PDB entry 7W0A | electron microscopy, 3.12 A resolution | chains A and E of the 8 polymer chains in the assembly

# Chain A (and E)
Molecule: Dicer-2, isoform A
Organism: Drosophila melanogaster
Notes: EC 3.1.21.1, 3.1.26.-, 3.1.26.3, 3.6.1.3; chain E of this document is another copy of the same molecule, construct and numbering; everything in this record applies to it too
UniProt: A1ZAW0 (A1ZAW0_DROME); numbering as in UniProt (aligned over 1-1722)
Amino-acid sequence (1722 residues; row label = number of the first residue in the row):
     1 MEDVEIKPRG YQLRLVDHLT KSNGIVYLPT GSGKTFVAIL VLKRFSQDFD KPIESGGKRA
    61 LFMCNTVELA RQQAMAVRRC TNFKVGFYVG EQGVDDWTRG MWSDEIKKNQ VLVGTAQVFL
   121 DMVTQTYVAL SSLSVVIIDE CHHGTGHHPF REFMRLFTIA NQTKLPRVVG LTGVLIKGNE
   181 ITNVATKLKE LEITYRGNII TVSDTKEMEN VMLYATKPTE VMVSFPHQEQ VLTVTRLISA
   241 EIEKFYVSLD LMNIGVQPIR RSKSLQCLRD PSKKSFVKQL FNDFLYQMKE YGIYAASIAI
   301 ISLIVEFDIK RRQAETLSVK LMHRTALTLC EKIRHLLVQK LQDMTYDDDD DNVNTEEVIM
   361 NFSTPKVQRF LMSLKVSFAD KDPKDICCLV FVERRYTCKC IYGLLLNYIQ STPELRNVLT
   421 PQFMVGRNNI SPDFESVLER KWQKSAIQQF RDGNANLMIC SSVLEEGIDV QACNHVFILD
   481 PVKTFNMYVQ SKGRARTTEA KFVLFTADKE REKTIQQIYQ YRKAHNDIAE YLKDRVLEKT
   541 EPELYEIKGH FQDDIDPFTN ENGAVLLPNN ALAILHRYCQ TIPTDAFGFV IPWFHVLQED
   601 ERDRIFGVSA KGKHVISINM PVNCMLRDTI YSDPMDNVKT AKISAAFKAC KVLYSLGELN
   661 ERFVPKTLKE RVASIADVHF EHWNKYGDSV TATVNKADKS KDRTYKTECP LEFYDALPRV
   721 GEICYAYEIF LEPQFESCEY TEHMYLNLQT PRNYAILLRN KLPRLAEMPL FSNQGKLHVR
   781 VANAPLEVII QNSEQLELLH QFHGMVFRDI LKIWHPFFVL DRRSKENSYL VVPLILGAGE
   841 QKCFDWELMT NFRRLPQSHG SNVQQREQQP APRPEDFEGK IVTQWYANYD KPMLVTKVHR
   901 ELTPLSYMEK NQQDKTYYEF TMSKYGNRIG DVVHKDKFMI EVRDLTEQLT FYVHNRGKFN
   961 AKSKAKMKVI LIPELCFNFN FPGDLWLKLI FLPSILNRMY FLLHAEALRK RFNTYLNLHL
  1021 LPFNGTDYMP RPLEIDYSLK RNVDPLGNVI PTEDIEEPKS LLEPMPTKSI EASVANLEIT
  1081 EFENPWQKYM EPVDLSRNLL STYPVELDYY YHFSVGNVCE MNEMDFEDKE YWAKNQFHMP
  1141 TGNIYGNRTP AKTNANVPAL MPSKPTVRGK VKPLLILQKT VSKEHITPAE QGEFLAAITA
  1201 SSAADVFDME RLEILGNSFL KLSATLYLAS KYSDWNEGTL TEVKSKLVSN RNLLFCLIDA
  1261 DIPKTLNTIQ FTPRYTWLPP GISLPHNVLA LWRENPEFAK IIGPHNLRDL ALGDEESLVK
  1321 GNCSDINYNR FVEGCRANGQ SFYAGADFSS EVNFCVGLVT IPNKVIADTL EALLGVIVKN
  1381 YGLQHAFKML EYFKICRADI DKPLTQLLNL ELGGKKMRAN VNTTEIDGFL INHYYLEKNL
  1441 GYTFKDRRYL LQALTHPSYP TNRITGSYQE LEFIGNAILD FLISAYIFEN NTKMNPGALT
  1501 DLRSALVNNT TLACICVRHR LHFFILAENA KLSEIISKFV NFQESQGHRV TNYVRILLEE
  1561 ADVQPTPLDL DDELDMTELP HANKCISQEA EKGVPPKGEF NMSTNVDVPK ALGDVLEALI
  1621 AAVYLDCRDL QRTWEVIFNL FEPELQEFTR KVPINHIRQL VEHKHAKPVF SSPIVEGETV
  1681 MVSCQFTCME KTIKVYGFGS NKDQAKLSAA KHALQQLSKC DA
Unresolved in the structure: 1, 1043-1168, 1555-1604, 1656-1722
Sequence notes: engineered mutation Asn1217 (Asp in A1ZAW0), Asn1476 (Asp in A1ZAW0)
What the authors report for this chain:
  - binding site for the 31-nt RNA strand: Lys310, Gln580, Lys642
  - mutagenesis - D1217N/D1476N: abolished catalytic activity

# How chain A and chain E interact
Pairs across the interface (94; chain A residue first):
  Asp3(A) - Arg1336(E)  salt bridge
  Val4(A) - Glu1297(E)
  Val4(A) - Phe1298(E)
  Val4(A) - Arg1336(E)
  Arg9(A) - Glu1333(E)  salt bridge
  Arg9(A) - Arg1336(E)
  Ser32(A) - Gln1340(E)
  Thr35(A) - Gln1340(E)
  Phe36(A) - Gln1340(E)
  Arg79(A) - Gln1340(E)  hydrogen bond (side chain-backbone)
  Arg79(A) - Ser1341(E)  hydrogen bond (side chain-backbone)
  Arg79(A) - Phe1342(E)
  Arg79(A) - Ala1344(E)
  Cys80(A) - Gln1340(E)
  Met212(A) - Arg1330(E)  hydrogen bond (backbone-side chain)
  Leu213(A) - Asn1329(E)
  Leu213(A) - Arg1330(E)
  Leu213(A) - Glu1333(E)
  Ala215(A) - Arg1330(E)  hydrogen bond (backbone-side chain)
  Thr216(A) - Arg1330(E)  hydrogen bond
  Glu357(A) - Lys924(E)
  Lys375(A) - Asn888(E)  hydrogen bond (side chain-backbone)
  Asp380(A) - Lys812(E)
  Asp380(A) - Lys891(E)  salt bridge
  Asp380(A) - Arg1274(E)
  Asp382(A) - His815(E)  salt bridge
  Asp382(A) - Tyr1275(E)
  Pro383(A) - Tyr1275(E)
  Lys384(A) - Arg1308(E)  hydrogen bond (backbone-side chain)
  Lys384(A) - Glu1351(E)
  Lys384(A) - Phe1354(E)
  Asp385(A) - His815(E)
  Asp385(A) - Pro816(E)
  Cys387(A) - Arg1308(E)
  Pro413(A) - Tyr889(E)  hydrophobic
  Glu414(A) - Lys891(E)
  Asn417(A) - Tyr1275(E)
  Arg451(A) - Phe1342(E)
  Arg451(A) - Tyr1343(E)  hydrogen bond (backbone-side chain)
  Asp469(A) - Phe1342(E)
  Gln471(A) - Arg1308(E)
  Gln471(A) - Tyr1343(E)
  Asn474(A) - Arg1308(E)
  Arg496(A) - Arg1330(E)  hydrogen bond (backbone-side chain)
  Thr497(A) - Asp1309(E)  hydrogen bond
  Thr498(A) - Asp1309(E)
  Thr498(A) - Asn1327(E)
  Thr498(A) - Arg1330(E)  hydrogen bond
  Lys812(A) - Asp380(E)
  His815(A) - Asp382(E)  salt bridge
  His815(A) - Asp385(E)
  Pro816(A) - Asp385(E)
  Asn888(A) - Lys375(E)  hydrogen bond (backbone-side chain)
  Tyr889(A) - Pro413(E)  hydrophobic
  Lys891(A) - Asp380(E)  salt bridge
  Lys891(A) - Glu414(E)
  Lys924(A) - Glu357(E)
  Arg1274(A) - Asp380(E)
  Tyr1275(A) - Asp382(E)
  Tyr1275(A) - Pro383(E)
  Tyr1275(A) - Asn417(E)
  Glu1297(A) - Val4(E)
  Phe1298(A) - Val4(E)
  Arg1308(A) - Lys384(E)  hydrogen bond (side chain-backbone)
  Arg1308(A) - Cys387(E)
  Arg1308(A) - Gln471(E)
  Arg1308(A) - Asn474(E)
  Asp1309(A) - Thr497(E)  hydrogen bond
  Asp1309(A) - Thr498(E)
  Asn1327(A) - Thr498(E)
  Asn1329(A) - Leu213(E)
  Arg1330(A) - Met212(E)  hydrogen bond (side chain-backbone)
  Arg1330(A) - Leu213(E)
  Arg1330(A) - Ala215(E)  hydrogen bond (side chain-backbone)
  Arg1330(A) - Thr216(E)  hydrogen bond
  Arg1330(A) - Arg496(E)  hydrogen bond (side chain-backbone)
  Arg1330(A) - Thr498(E)  hydrogen bond
  Glu1333(A) - Arg9(E)  salt bridge
  Glu1333(A) - Leu213(E)
  Arg1336(A) - Asp3(E)  salt bridge
  Arg1336(A) - Val4(E)
  Arg1336(A) - Arg9(E)
  Gln1340(A) - Thr35(E)
  Gln1340(A) - Arg79(E)  hydrogen bond (backbone-side chain)
  Gln1340(A) - Cys80(E)
  Ser1341(A) - Arg79(E)  hydrogen bond (backbone-side chain)
  Phe1342(A) - Arg79(E)
  Phe1342(A) - Arg451(E)
  Phe1342(A) - Asp469(E)
  Tyr1343(A) - Arg451(E)  hydrogen bond (side chain-backbone)
  Tyr1343(A) - Gln471(E)
  Ala1344(A) - Arg79(E)
  Glu1351(A) - Lys384(E)
  Phe1354(A) - Lys384(E)
Other interface residues (no listed pair), chain A (71 interface residues in all): Glu2, Glu5, Ile39, Tyr214, Asp350, Glu356, Ile386, Val470, Ala472, Phe817, Met967, Thr1276, Leu1291, Asn1295, Ala1337, Gly1339
Other interface residues (no listed pair), chain E (71 interface residues in all): Glu2, Glu5, Ser32, Phe36, Ile39, Tyr214, Asp350, Glu356, Ile386, Val470, Ala472, Phe817, Met967, Thr1276, Leu1291, Asn1295, Ala1337, Gly1339

# Summary
The chain A/chain E interface involves 71 residues from each chain; the contacts include 22 hydrogen bonds and
8 salt bridges. Among the polar pairs are Asp3(A)-Arg1336(E), Arg9(A)-Glu1333(E) and Asp380(A)-Lys891(E). From
the paper: a binding site for the 31-nt RNA strand at Lys310(A), Gln580(A) and Lys642(A); D1217N/D1476N of
chain A abolish catalytic activity.
Chain A and chain E are both Dicer-2, isoform A (Drosophila melanogaster); the structure,
dmDicer2-LoqsPD-dsRNA Dimer status, was determined by electron microscopy (same publication as 7W0B, 7W0C,
7W0D, 7W0E and 7W0F).
